1ZVK - chain A; structure by X-ray diffraction, 2.04 A resolution.

Chain A:
Molecule: kumamolisin-As
Organism: Alicyclobacillus sendaiensis
UniProtKB: Q8GB88 (Q8GB88_9BACL); residues 1-358 here correspond to UniProt positions 190-547 (UniProt number = residue number + 189)
Amino-acid sequence (358 residues; numbered 1 to 358; the number before each row is that of its first residue):
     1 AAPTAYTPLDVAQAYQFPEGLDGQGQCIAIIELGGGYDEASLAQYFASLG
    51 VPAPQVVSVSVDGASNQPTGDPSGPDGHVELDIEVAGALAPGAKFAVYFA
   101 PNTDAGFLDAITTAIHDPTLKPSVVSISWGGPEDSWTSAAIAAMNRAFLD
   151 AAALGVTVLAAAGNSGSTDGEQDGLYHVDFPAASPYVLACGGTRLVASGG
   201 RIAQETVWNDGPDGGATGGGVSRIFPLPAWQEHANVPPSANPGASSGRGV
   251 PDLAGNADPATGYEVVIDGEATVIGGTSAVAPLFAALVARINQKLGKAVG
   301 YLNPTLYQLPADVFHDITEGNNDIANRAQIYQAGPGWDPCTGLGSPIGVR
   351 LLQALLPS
Not modelled in the structure: 1-3
Differences from the reference sequence: engineered mutation His-78 (Glu270 in Q8GB88), Asn-164 (Asp356 in Q8GB88)
Ion coordination: Ca2+: Asp-316, Ile-317, Gly-334, Gly-336, Asp-338
From the paper describing this entry:
  - catalytic residues: His-78, Asn-164, Ser-278 (proposed by the authors, not directly observed)
  - mutagenesis - E78H/D164N, D164N: decreased catalytic activity
  - contacts within the chain: His-78/Ser-128 (hydrogen bond), Asp-82/Ser-128 (hydrogen bond), Asn-164/Ser-278 (hydrogen bond)
  - conformationally variable residues (side-chain flip): His-78
  - catalytic residues: Asp-82 (citing earlier work)

Overview:
Asp-316, Ile-317, Gly-334, Gly-336 and Asp-338 form the Ca2+ site. The paper reports catalytic residues
His-78, Asn-164 and Ser-278 among others; E78H/D164N and D164N reduce catalytic activity.
Chain A is kumamolisin-As (Alicyclobacillus sendaiensis); the structure, Structure of Double mutant, D164N,
E78H of Kumamolisin-As, was determined by X-ray diffraction (same publication as 1ZVJ).
